Entry 5MW0 (X-ray diffraction, 2.00 A resolution); this record covers chains A and D of the 4 polymer chains in the assembly.

[Chain A]
Protein: Centrosomin
Source organism: Drosophila melanogaster
Notes: fragment: CM2 domain
Reference sequence: P54623 (CNN_DROME), isoform P54623-2; residue numbers follow UniProt; this construct covers 1082-1148
Amino-acid sequence (70 residues; row label = number of the first residue in the row):
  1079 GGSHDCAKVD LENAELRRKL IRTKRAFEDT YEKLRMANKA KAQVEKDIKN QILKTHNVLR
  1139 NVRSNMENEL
Unresolved in the structure: 1141-1148
Construct notes: expression tag (1079-1081)
Ion coordination: Zn2+: H1082, C1084 (shared with 2 residues of chain B)
From the paper describing this entry:
  - mutagenesis - R1141H: decreased localization

[Chain D]
Protein: Centrosomin
Source organism: Drosophila melanogaster
Notes: fragment: LZ domain
Reference sequence: P54623 (CNN_DROME), isoform P54623-2; residues 490-544 here = UniProt positions 490-544
Amino-acid sequence (58 residues; numbered 487 to 544; the number before each row is that of its first residue):
   487 GPMDQQNSAV IGQLRLELQQ ARTEVETADK WRLECIDVCS VLTNRLEEEA GFLNSLLK
Unresolved in the structure: 487-493
Construct notes: expression tag (487-489); conflict I522 (Val in P54623); engineered mutation E535 (Leu in P54623)

[Chain A / chain D interface]
Contacting residue pairs (11):
  E1123(A) with L543(D)
  I1126(A) with L539(D); L542(D), hydrophobic; L543(D), hydrophobic
  I1130(A) with L539(D), hydrophobic; N540(D); L543(D), hydrophobic
  T1133(A) with L532(D); A536(D)
  H1134(A) with A536(D)
  L1137(A) with L532(D), hydrophobic
Interface residues without a listed pair, chain A (7 interface residues in all): Q1129
Interface residues without a listed pair, chain D (8 interface residues in all): T529, E533
The authors on this interface:
  - hot spots on chain A (mutagenesis) - I1126E, L1137E: abolished binding to Centrosomin (chain D)
  - hot spots on chain D (mutagenesis) - L539E, L542E: decreased binding to Centrosomin (chain A)

[In short]
The interface between chain A and chain D involves 7 residues on one side and 8 on the other. The Zn2+ site is
built by H1082(A) and C1084(A). The paper reports that I1126E and L1137E of chain A abolish binding to
Centrosomin (chain D); L539E and L542E of chain D reduce binding to Centrosomin (chain A).
Here chain A is Centrosomin and chain D is Centrosomin, both from Drosophila melanogaster. Entry 5MW0 (Complex
between the Leucine Zipper (LZ) and Centrosomin-motif 2 (CM2) domains of Drosophila melanogaster Centrosomin
(Cnn) ...) was determined by X-ray diffraction (same publication as 5MVW, 5MW9, 5MWE and 5I7C).
